Entry 8Y5H (electron microscopy, 3.10 A resolution); this record covers chains B and C of the 5 polymer chains in the assembly.

[Chain B]
Protein: Spermidine/putrescine ABC transporter membrane protein
Source organism: Escherichia coli
UniProt: A0A037Y861 (A0A037Y861_ECOLX); residues 1-285 here = UniProt positions 1-285
Sequence (285 residues; each row starts with the number of its first residue):
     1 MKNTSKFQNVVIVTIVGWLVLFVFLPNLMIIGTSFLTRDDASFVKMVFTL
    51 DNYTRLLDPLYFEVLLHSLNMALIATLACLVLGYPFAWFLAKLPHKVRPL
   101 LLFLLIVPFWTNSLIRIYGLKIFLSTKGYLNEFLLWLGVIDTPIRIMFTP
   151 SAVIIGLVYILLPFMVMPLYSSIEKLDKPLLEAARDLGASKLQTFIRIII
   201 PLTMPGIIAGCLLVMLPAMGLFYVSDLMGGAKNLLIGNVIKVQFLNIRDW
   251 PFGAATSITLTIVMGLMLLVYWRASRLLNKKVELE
Unresolved in the structure: 1-6, 280-285
From the paper describing this entry:
  - mutagenesis - Y223A, D226A: abolished catalytic activity on PotD

[Chain C]
Protein: Spermidine/putrescine transport system permease protein PotC
Source organism: Escherichia coli
UniProt: C3TDI7 (C3TDI7_ECOLX); residue numbers follow UniProt; this construct covers 1-264
Sequence (264 residues; row label = number of the first residue in the row):
     1 MIGRLLRGGFMTAIYAYLYIPIIILIVNSFNSSRFGINWQGFTTKWYSLL
    51 MNNDSLLQAAQHSLTMAVFSATFATLIGSLTAVALYRYRFRGKPFVSGML
   101 FVVMMSPDIVMAISLLVLFMLLGIQLGFWSLLFSHITFCLPFVVVTVYSR
   151 LKGFDVRMLEAAKDLGASEFTILRKIILPLAMPAVAAGWVLSFTLSMDDV
   201 VVSSFVTGPSYEILPLKIYSMVKVGVSPEVNALATILLVLSLVMVIASQL
   251 IARDKTKGNTGDVK
Unresolved in the structure: 1-4, 254-264
From the paper describing this entry:
  - mutagenesis - K223A: abolished catalytic activity on PotD

[How chain B and chain C interact]
Pairs across the interface (77; chain B residue first):
  Gln8(B) - Tyr88(C)
  Val11(B) - Ala84(C)  hydrophobic
  Ile15(B) - Thr81(C)
  Trp18(B) - Phe133(C)  hydrophobic
  Trp18(B) - Ile136(C)  hydrophobic
  Trp18(B) - Thr137(C)  hydrogen bond
  Leu19(B) - Met99(C)  hydrophobic
  Leu21(B) - Leu118(C)
  Phe22(B) - Leu115(C)  hydrophobic
  Val23(B) - Val103(C)  hydrophobic
  Phe24(B) - Met99(C)  hydrophobic
  Pro26(B) - Ser114(C)
  Pro26(B) - Leu118(C)  hydrophobic
  Asn27(B) - Val110(C)
  Asn27(B) - Ser114(C)
  Met29(B) - Leu121(C)  hydrophobic
  Ile30(B) - Ser114(C)
  Ile30(B) - Val117(C)  hydrophobic
  Leu82(B) - Phe10(C)
  Leu82(B) - Ile14(C)  hydrophobic
  Phe86(B) - Ile14(C)  hydrophobic
  Phe86(B) - Tyr15(C)  hydrophobic
  Phe89(B) - Arg7(C)
  Leu93(B) - Met11(C)  hydrophobic
  Leu101(B) - Tyr15(C)  hydrogen bond (backbone-side chain)
  Leu104(B) - Tyr15(C)
  Leu104(B) - Tyr19(C)  hydrogen bond (backbone-side chain)
  Leu105(B) - Leu18(C)  hydrophobic
  Val107(B) - Tyr19(C)
  Trp110(B) - Thr194(C)  hydrogen bond
  Trp110(B) - Leu238(C)  hydrophobic
  Trp110(B) - Ser241(C)
  Trp110(B) - Leu242(C)  hydrophobic
  Trp110(B) - Val245(C)  hydrophobic
  Thr111(B) - Leu25(C)
  Thr111(B) - Leu238(C)
  Asn112(B) - Asp198(C)
  Asn112(B) - Ile218(C)
  Leu114(B) - Pro215(C)
  Leu114(B) - Tyr219(C)  hydrophobic
  Ile115(B) - Ile218(C)  hydrophobic
  Ile115(B) - Val230(C)  hydrophobic
  Ile115(B) - Ala234(C)  hydrophobic
  Arg116(B) - Pro21(C)
  Arg116(B) - Ile22(C)
  Tyr118(B) - Phe35(C)
  Tyr118(B) - Val222(C)  hydrophobic
  Ile122(B) - Gly36(C)
  Phe123(B) - Ile20(C)  hydrophobic
  Lys127(B) - Ile37(C)
  Lys127(B) - Asn38(C)
  Gly128(B) - Ile37(C)
  Tyr129(B) - Ile24(C)  hydrophobic
  Tyr129(B) - Ile37(C)
  Tyr129(B) - Asn38(C)
  Tyr129(B) - Trp39(C)
  Glu132(B) - Asn38(C)
  Ile155(B) - Tyr17(C)  hydrogen bond (backbone-side chain)
  Tyr159(B) - Tyr17(C)
  Tyr159(B) - Leu18(C)  hydrogen bond (side chain-backbone)
  Tyr159(B) - Pro21(C)
  Leu212(B) - Met105(C)  hydrophobic
  Leu213(B) - Met105(C)  hydrophobic
  Phe222(B) - Tyr219(C)
  Tyr223(B) - Tyr219(C)  hydrophobic
  Asp226(B) - Tyr219(C)  hydrogen bond
  Asp226(B) - Lys223(C)  salt bridge
  Leu227(B) - Val222(C)  hydrophobic
  Ile240(B) - Ile113(C)  hydrophobic
  Lys241(B) - Tyr219(C)  hydrogen bond
  Ser257(B) - Val110(C)
  Ser257(B) - Ile113(C)
  Leu260(B) - Ile109(C)  hydrophobic
  Met264(B) - Met105(C)
  Met264(B) - Pro107(C)
  Leu268(B) - Phe101(C)  hydrophobic
  Tyr271(B) - Phe101(C)  hydrophobic
Also at the interface, not in a pair above, chain B (65 interface residues in all): Ile12, Pro85, Phe103, Pro108, Phe109, Ser113, Gly119, Leu120, Val158, Leu162, Leu216, Gly220, Phe244, Leu245, Trp250, Trp272
Also at the interface, not in a pair above, chain C (67 interface residues in all): Asn28, Leu80, Phe90, Gly98, Val102, Ser106, Leu116, Phe119, Met120, Leu140, Val200, Val201, Ser204, Phe205, Gly225, Asn231, Leu237
The authors on this interface:
  - interface residues, chain B: Phe222(B), Asp226(B), Lys241(B)
  - interface residues, chain C: Tyr219(C), Lys223(C)

[Overview]
65 residues of chain B face 67 of chain C across their interface, with 8 hydrogen bonds and 1 salt bridge.
Polar contacts include Asp226(B)-Lys223(C), Trp18(B)-Thr137(C) and Leu101(B)-Tyr15(C). The paper reports that
Y223A and D226A of chain B abolish catalytic activity on PotD; interface residues Phe222(B), Asp226(B) and
Tyr219(C) among others.
Chain B is Spermidine/putrescine ABC transporter membrane protein and chain C is Spermidine/putrescine
transport system permease protein PotC, both from Escherichia coli; the structure, Cryo-EM structure of E.coli
spermidine transporter PotD-PotABC in pre-translocation state, was determined by electron microscopy (same
publication as 8Y5F, 8Y5G, 8Y5I and 8ZX1).
